Entry 9GF0 (electron microscopy, 2.85 A resolution); this record covers chains A and B of the 5 polymer chains in the assembly.

[Chain A (and B)]
Molecule: Major outer membrane protein
From: Bdellovibrio bacteriovorus HD100
Notes: chain B of this document is another copy of the same molecule, construct and numbering; everything in this record applies to it too
UniProt: Q6MQN4 (Q6MQN4_BDEBA); the construct has insertions or renumbered stretches relative to UniProt, so the offset changes along the chain: 1-83 = UniProt 21-103; 95-344 = UniProt 104-353
Sequence (344 residues; numbered 1 to 344; the number before each row is that of its first residue):
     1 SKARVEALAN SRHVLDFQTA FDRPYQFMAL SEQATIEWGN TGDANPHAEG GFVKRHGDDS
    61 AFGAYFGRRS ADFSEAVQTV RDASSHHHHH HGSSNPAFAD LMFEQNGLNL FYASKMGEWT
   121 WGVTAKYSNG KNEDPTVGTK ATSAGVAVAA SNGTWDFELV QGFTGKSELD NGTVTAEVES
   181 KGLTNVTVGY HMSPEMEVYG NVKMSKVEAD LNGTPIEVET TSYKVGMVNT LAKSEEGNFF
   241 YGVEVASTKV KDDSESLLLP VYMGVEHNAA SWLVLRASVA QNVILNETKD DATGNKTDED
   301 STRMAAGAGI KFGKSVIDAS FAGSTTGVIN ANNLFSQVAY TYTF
Disordered / not traced: 84-96
Sequence notes: insertion (84-94)

[How chain A and chain B interact]
Contacting residue pairs (87; chain A residue first):
  Leu231(A) - Phe52(B)  hydrophobic
  Leu231(A) - Lys54(B)
  Leu231(A) - Phe344(B)  hydrophobic
  Ala232(A) - Phe344(B)  hydrophobic
  Ser234(A) - Lys314(B)  hydrogen bond
  Glu236(A) - Lys314(B)
  Gly237(A) - Tyr342(B)
  Phe239(A) - Ala34(B)  hydrophobic
  Phe239(A) - Phe344(B)  hydrophobic
  Val261(A) - Phe66(B)  hydrophobic
  Met263(A) - Ala34(B)  hydrophobic
  Met263(A) - Thr35(B)
  Met263(A) - Ile36(B)  hydrophobic
  Met263(A) - Gly51(B)
  Val265(A) - Tyr340(B)  hydrophobic
  Val265(A) - Tyr342(B)  hydrophobic
  His267(A) - Phe312(B)
  His267(A) - Lys314(B)
  His267(A) - Ser315(B)  hydrogen bond
  His267(A) - Tyr340(B)
  His267(A) - Tyr342(B)
  Ala269(A) - Phe312(B)
  Leu273(A) - Phe312(B)  hydrophobic
  Leu275(A) - Phe312(B)  hydrophobic
  Leu275(A) - Ser315(B)
  Leu275(A) - Tyr340(B)  hydrophobic
  Ala277(A) - Tyr340(B)  hydrophobic
  Ser278(A) - Ile36(B)
  Val279(A) - Gly50(B)
  Gln281(A) - Phe66(B)
  Gln281(A) - Gly67(B)
  Gln281(A) - Asn106(B)
  Gln281(A) - Gly107(B)  hydrogen bond (side chain-backbone)
  Asn282(A) - Asn106(B)
  Val283(A) - Phe66(B)  hydrophobic
  Asn286(A) - Asn106(B)  hydrogen bond
  Glu287(A) - Lys131(B)  salt bridge
  Asn295(A) - Glu133(B)
  Lys296(A) - Lys131(B)
  Lys296(A) - Glu133(B)  hydrogen bond (backbone-backbone)
  Thr297(A) - Lys131(B)
  Thr297(A) - Asn132(B)
  Asp298(A) - Gly130(B)
  Asp298(A) - Lys131(B)  salt bridge
  Glu299(A) - Met102(B)
  Glu299(A) - Gln105(B)
  Glu299(A) - Asn106(B)
  Glu299(A) - Asn132(B)  hydrogen bond
  Asp300(A) - Thr41(B)
  Asp300(A) - Gly42(B)
  Asp300(A) - His47(B)  salt bridge
  Asp300(A) - Arg69(B)  salt bridge
  Asp300(A) - Gln105(B)  hydrogen bond (backbone-side chain)
  Asp300(A) - Asn106(B)  hydrogen bond (side chain-backbone)
  Ser301(A) - Asn106(B)  hydrogen bond
  Thr302(A) - Thr41(B)  hydrogen bond (backbone-side chain)
  Thr302(A) - His47(B)
  Thr302(A) - Ala48(B)
  Thr302(A) - Gly67(B)
  Arg303(A) - Thr41(B)
  Arg303(A) - Ala48(B)
  Met304(A) - Ile36(B)  hydrophobic
  Met304(A) - Glu37(B)
  Met304(A) - Trp38(B)  hydrophobic
  Met304(A) - Gly39(B)
  Met304(A) - Ala48(B)  hydrophobic
  Ala306(A) - Trp38(B)  hydrophobic
  Phe321(A) - Trp38(B)  hydrophobic
  Gly323(A) - Trp38(B)
  Ser324(A) - Trp38(B)
  Ser324(A) - Gly39(B)  hydrogen bond (backbone-backbone)
  Thr325(A) - Gly39(B)
  Thr325(A) - Asn40(B)  hydrogen bond
  Thr326(A) - Pro46(B)
  Gly327(A) - Trp38(B)
  Gly327(A) - Ser336(B)
  Gly327(A) - Gln337(B)  hydrogen bond (backbone-backbone)
  Gly327(A) - Val338(B)
  Val328(A) - Phe335(B)
  Val328(A) - Val338(B)
  Ile329(A) - Trp38(B)  hydrophobic
  Ile329(A) - Leu334(B)
  Ile329(A) - Phe335(B)  hydrogen bond (backbone-backbone)
  Asn330(A) - Ala331(B)
  Asn330(A) - Asn332(B)
  Ala331(A) - Ala331(B)  hydrogen bond (backbone-backbone)
  Ala331(A) - Asn332(B)
Interface residues without a listed pair, chain A (45 interface residues in all): Asn238, Trp272, Ala280
Interface residues without a listed pair, chain B (46 interface residues in all): Glu49, Glu104, Leu108, Asp134, Pro135, Ile317

[Overview]
45 residues of chain A and 46 residues of chain B are in contact, with 15 hydrogen bonds and 4 salt bridges.
Polar contacts include Glu287(A)-Lys131(B), Asp298(A)-Lys131(B) and Asp300(A)-His47(B).
Chain A and chain B are both Major outer membrane protein (Bdellovibrio bacteriovorus HD100); the structure,
Cryo-EM Structure of Pentameric Outer Membrane Protein A from Bdellovibrio bacteriovorus, was determined by
electron microscopy (same publication as 9GA1).
